6RXR - chains A and E; structure by X-ray diffraction, 1.70 A resolution.

Chain A:
Protein: NAD-dependent protein deacylase
Source organism: Escherichia coli (strain K12)
Notes: EC 3.5.1.-
UniProt: P75960 (NPD_ECOLI); residue numbers follow UniProt; this construct covers 40-279
Amino-acid sequence (254 residues; row label = number of the first residue in the row; note: 40 numbers in that range are skipped by the numbering (no residue carries them; nothing is unmodelled there); numbers below 1 keep their minus sign (Met-14 is residue -14)):
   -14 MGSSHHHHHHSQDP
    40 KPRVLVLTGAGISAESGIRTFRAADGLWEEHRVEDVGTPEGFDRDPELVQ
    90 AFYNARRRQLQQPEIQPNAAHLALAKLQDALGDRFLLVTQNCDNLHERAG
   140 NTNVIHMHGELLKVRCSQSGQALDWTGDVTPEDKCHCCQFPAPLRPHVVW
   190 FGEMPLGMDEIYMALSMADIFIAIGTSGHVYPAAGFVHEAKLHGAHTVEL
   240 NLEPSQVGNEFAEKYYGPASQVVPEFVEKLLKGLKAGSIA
Unresolved in the structure: -14 to -1, 171-181, 275-279
Construct notes: initiating methionine (-14); expression tag (-13 to -1); engineered mutation Gly76 (Ala in P75960), Cys131 (Ile in P75960), Ala161 (Val in P75960)
Swiss-Prot annotation at these positions:
  - active site: His147 (Proton acceptor)
  - binding site (NAD(+)): Gln129, Asn130, Asp132, Gly214 to Ser216, Asn240 to Glu242, Ala258
  - binding site (substrate): Tyr92, Arg95
  - binding site (Zn(2+)): Cys155, Cys174
  - mutagenesis: Tyr92 (Y92F: 42-fold decrease in desuccinylase activity. 3-fold decrease in deacetylase activity), Arg95 (R95M: 100-fold decrease in desuccinylase activity. 3-fold decrease in deacetylase activity)
Ligand contacts: KMQ ([[(2R,3S,4R,5R)-5-(6-aminopurin-9-yl)-3,4-bis(oxidanyl)oxolan-2-yl]methoxy-oxidanyl-phosphoryl] [(2R,3R,4R,5S)-4-[(E)-but-2-enoxy]-3,5-bis(oxidanyl)oxolan-2-yl]methyl hydrogen phosphate): Gly48, Ala49, Gly50, Ala53, Glu54, Thr59, Phe60, Trp67, Tyr92, Gln129, Asn130, Cys131, His147, Val187, Val188, Phe190, Gly214, Thr215, Ser216, Gly217, Val219, Asn240, Leu241, Glu242, Gly256, Pro257, Ala258
Reported in the primary citation:
  - conformationally variable residues (side-chain flip): Trp67

Chain E:
Protein: Histone H4
UniProt: P02309 (H4_YEAST); residues 12-22 here correspond to UniProt positions 13-23 (UniProt number = residue number + 1)
Amino-acid sequence (11 residues; each row starts with the number of its first residue):
    12 KGGAKRHRKIL
Unresolved in the structure: 12, 22
Swiss-Prot annotation at these positions:
  - DNA-binding region: Lys16 to Lys20
  - modified residue: Lys12 (N6-acetyl-N6-methyllysine), Lys16 (N6-acetyllysine)
Covalent attachments: compound KMQ linked to Lys16

Chain A / chain E interface:
Residue-residue contacts (28):
  His147(A) - Lys16(E)
  Val188(A) - Lys16(E)  hydrogen bond (backbone-side chain)
  Trp189(A) - Lys16(E)
  Phe190(A) - Lys16(E)
  Phe190(A) - Arg17(E)
  Phe190(A) - His18(E)
  Gly191(A) - Ala15(E)
  Gly191(A) - Lys16(E)  hydrogen bond (backbone-backbone)
  Glu192(A) - Ala15(E)
  Glu192(A) - Lys16(E)  hydrogen bond (backbone-backbone)
  Met193(A) - Gly14(E)
  Met193(A) - Ala15(E)  hydrophobic
  Pro194(A) - Gly14(E)
  Pro194(A) - Lys16(E)
  Tyr201(A) - Gly13(E)  hydrogen bond (side chain-backbone)
  His218(A) - Arg17(E)
  His218(A) - His18(E)
  His218(A) - Arg19(E)  hydrogen bond (backbone-backbone)
  Val219(A) - Lys16(E)
  Val219(A) - Arg17(E)
  Tyr220(A) - Ala15(E)
  Tyr220(A) - Lys16(E)
  Tyr220(A) - Arg17(E)  hydrogen bond (backbone-backbone)
  Tyr220(A) - Arg19(E)  hydrogen bond
  Pro221(A) - Gly13(E)
  Pro221(A) - Gly14(E)
  Pro221(A) - Ala15(E)
  Pro221(A) - Arg17(E)
Other interface residues (no listed pair), chain A (14 interface residues in all): Gly217
Other interface residues (no listed pair), chain E (8 interface residues in all): Lys20

Overview:
The interface between chain A and chain E involves 14 residues on one side and 8 on the other, with 7 hydrogen
bonds. Polar pairs include Val188(A)-Lys16(E), Tyr201(A)-Gly13(E) and Tyr220(A)-Arg19(E). Bound to chain A:
compound KMQ. Compound KMQ is covalently linked to Lys16(E). The paper reports conformational variability at
Trp67(A).
Here chain A is NAD-dependent protein deacylase (Escherichia coli (strain K12)) and chain E is Histone H4.
Entry 6RXR (Crystal structure of CobB Ac2 (A76G, I131C, V162G) in complex with H4K16Cr-2'OH-ADPr peptide
intermediate after co-crystallisation) was determined by X-ray diffraction (same publication as 6RXJ, 6RXK,
6RXL, 6RXM, 6RXO, 6RXP, 6RXQ and 6RXS).
